PDB entry 4FM1 | X-ray diffraction, 3.00 A resolution | chains A and P of the 3 polymer chains in the assembly

[Chain A]
Name: DNA polymerase 1
Organism: Pyrococcus abyssi
Notes: EC 2.7.7.7
UniProtKB: P0CL77 (DPOL_PYRAB); numbering as in UniProt (aligned over 1-771)
Amino-acid sequence (793 residues; row label = number of the first residue in the row; numbers below 1 keep their minus sign (Met-21 is residue -21)):
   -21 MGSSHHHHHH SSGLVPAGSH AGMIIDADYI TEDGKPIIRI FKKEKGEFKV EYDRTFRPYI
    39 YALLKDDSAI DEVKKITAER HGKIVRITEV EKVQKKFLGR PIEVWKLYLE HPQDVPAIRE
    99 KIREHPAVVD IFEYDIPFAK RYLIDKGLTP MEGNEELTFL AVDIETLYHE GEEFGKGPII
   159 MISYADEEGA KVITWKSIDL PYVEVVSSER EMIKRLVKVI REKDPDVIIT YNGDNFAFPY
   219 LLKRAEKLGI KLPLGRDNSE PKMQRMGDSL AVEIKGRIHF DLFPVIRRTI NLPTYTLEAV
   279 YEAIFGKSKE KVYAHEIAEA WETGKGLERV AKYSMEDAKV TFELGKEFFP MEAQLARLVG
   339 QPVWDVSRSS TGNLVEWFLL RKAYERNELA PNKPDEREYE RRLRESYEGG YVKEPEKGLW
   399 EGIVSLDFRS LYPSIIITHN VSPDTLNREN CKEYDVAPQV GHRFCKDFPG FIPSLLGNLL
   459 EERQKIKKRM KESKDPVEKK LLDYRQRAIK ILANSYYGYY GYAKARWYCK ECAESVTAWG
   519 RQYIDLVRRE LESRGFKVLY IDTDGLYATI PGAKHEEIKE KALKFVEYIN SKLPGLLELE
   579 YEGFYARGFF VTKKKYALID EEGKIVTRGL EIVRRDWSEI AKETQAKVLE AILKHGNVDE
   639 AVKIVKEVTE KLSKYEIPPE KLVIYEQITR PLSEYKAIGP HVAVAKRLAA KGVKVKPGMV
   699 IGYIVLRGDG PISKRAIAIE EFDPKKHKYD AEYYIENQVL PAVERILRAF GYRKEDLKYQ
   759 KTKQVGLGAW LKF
Disordered / not traced: -21 to -2, 387-390, 758-771
Construct notes: expression tag (-21 to 0); engineered mutation Ala215 (Asp in P0CL77)
Disulfide bonds: Cys429-Cys443, Cys507-Cys510
Metal / ion sites: Mn2+: Asp141, Glu143, Asp315

[Chain P]
Molecule: Primer strand
Sequence (8 nucleotides; row label = number of the first residue in the row):
     1 CGATCACG

[Interface between chain A and chain P]
Residue-residue contacts (22; chain A residue first):
  Phe261(A) - DG8(P)  phosphate contact
  Arg265(A) - DG8(P)  hydrogen bond to the phosphate
  Tyr273(A) - DG8(P)  phosphate contact
  Arg612(A) - DC7(P)  hydrogen bond to the sugar
  Arg612(A) - DG8(P)  phosphate contact
  Arg613(A) - DC7(P)  salt bridge to the phosphate
  Arg613(A) - DG8(P)  salt bridge to the phosphate
  Asp614(A) - DC7(P)  sugar contact
  Glu664(A) - DA6(P)  sugar contact
  Glu664(A) - DC7(P)  phosphate contact
  Gln665(A) - DA6(P)  phosphate contact
  Gln665(A) - DC7(P)  hydrogen bond to the phosphate
  Thr667(A) - DA6(P)  hydrogen bond to the phosphate
  Arg668(A) - DC5(P)  salt bridge to the phosphate
  Arg668(A) - DA6(P)  salt bridge to the phosphate
  Tyr673(A) - DC5(P)  phosphate contact
  Tyr673(A) - DA6(P)  hydrogen bond to the phosphate
  Lys674(A) - DT4(P)  phosphate contact
  Lys674(A) - DC5(P)  hydrogen bond to the phosphate
  Ala675(A) - DT4(P)  phosphate contact
  Ala675(A) - DC5(P)  hydrogen bond to the phosphate
  His679(A) - DA6(P)  salt bridge to the phosphate
Other interface residues (no listed pair), chain A (17 interface residues in all): Val611, Tyr663, Ile666

[Summary]
Chain A and chain P form an interface of 17 and 5 residues respectively; the contacts include 7 hydrogen bonds
and 5 salt bridges. Among the polar pairs are Arg612(A)-DC7(P), Arg265(A)-DG8(P) and Gln665(A)-DC7(P). The
Mn2+ site is built by Asp141(A), Glu143(A) and Asp315(A).
Here chain A is DNA polymerase 1 (Pyrococcus abyssi) and chain P is Primer strand. Entry 4FM1 (Pyrococcus
abyssi B family DNA polymerase bound to a dsDNA, in edition mode) was determined by X-ray diffraction together
with 4FLT, 4FLU, 4FLV, 4FLW, 4FLX, 4FLY and 3 further entries from the same study.
